Entry 4RND (X-ray diffraction, 3.18 A resolution); this record covers chains A and B of the 4 polymer chains in the assembly.

[Chain A]
Protein: V-type proton ATPase subunit D
Source organism: Saccharomyces cerevisiae S288c
Reference sequence: P32610 (VATD_YEAST); numbering as in UniProt (aligned over 1-256)
Chain sequence (256 residues; row label = number of the first residue in the row):
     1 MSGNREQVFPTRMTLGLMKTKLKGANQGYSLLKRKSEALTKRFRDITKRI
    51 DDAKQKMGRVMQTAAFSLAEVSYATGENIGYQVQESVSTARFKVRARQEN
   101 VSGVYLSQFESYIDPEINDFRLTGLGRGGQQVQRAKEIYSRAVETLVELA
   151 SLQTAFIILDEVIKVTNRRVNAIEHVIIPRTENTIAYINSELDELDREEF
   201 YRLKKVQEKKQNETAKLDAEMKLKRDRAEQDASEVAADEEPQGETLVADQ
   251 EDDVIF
Disordered / not traced: 1-26, 205-256
What the authors report for this chain:
  - conformationally variable residues (helix shift): A155, P179

[Chain B]
Protein: V-type proton ATPase subunit F
Source organism: Saccharomyces cerevisiae S288c
Reference sequence: P39111 (VATF_YEAST); residue numbers follow UniProt; this construct covers 1-118
Chain sequence (118 residues; numbered 1 to 118; the number before each row is that of its first residue):
     1 MAEKRTLIAVIADEDTTTGLLLAGIGQITPETQEKNFFVYQEGKTTKEEI
    51 TDKFNHFTEERDDIAILLINQHIAENIRARVDSFTNAFPAILEIPSKDHP
   101 YDPEKDSVLKRVRKLFGE
What the authors report for this chain:
  - conformationally variable residues (loop rearrangement): P95 to D106

[Interface between chain A and chain B]
Residue-residue contacts - 81 pairs, chain A then chain B:
  T47(A) - V108(B)
  T47(A) - L109(B)
  T47(A) - V112(B)
  K48(A) - V108(B)
  I50(A) - V112(B)  hydrophobic
  I50(A) - L115(B)  hydrophobic
  D51(A) - V108(B)
  D51(A) - R111(B)  salt bridge
  D51(A) - V112(B)
  K54(A) - Q71(B)  hydrogen bond
  K54(A) - D102(B)  salt bridge
  K54(A) - R111(B)  hydrogen bond (side chain-backbone)
  Q55(A) - Y101(B)
  Q55(A) - D102(B)  hydrogen bond
  G58(A) - P95(B)
  G58(A) - P100(B)
  R59(A) - Y101(B)  hydrogen bond
  M61(A) - L20(B)  hydrophobic
  Q62(A) - K97(B)
  Q62(A) - P100(B)
  F66(A) - K97(B)
  L68(A) - L22(B)  hydrophobic
  G80(A) - T18(B)
  V83(A) - T18(B)
  V83(A) - L21(B)  hydrophobic
  V83(A) - L22(B)  hydrophobic
  Q84(A) - L21(B)
  Q84(A) - F37(B)
  Q84(A) - V39(B)
  V87(A) - L21(B)  hydrophobic
  V87(A) - G26(B)
  V87(A) - Q27(B)
  V87(A) - I28(B)
  V87(A) - F37(B)  hydrophobic
  S88(A) - Q27(B)
  S88(A) - I28(B)  hydrogen bond (backbone-backbone)
  T89(A) - G26(B)
  T89(A) - Q27(B)  hydrogen bond
  A90(A) - G24(B)
  A90(A) - I25(B)
  A90(A) - G26(B)  hydrogen bond (backbone-backbone)
  A90(A) - Q27(B)  hydrogen bond (backbone-side chain)
  R91(A) - G24(B)  hydrogen bond (backbone-backbone)
  F92(A) - A23(B)
  F92(A) - G24(B)  hydrogen bond (backbone-backbone)
  F92(A) - I25(B)
  K93(A) - T6(B)
  K93(A) - Q27(B)  hydrogen bond
  V94(A) - R5(B)
  V94(A) - T6(B)  hydrogen bond (backbone-backbone)
  V94(A) - I8(B)  hydrophobic
  V94(A) - A65(B)  hydrophobic
  A96(A) - A2(B)
  A96(A) - R5(B)
  A96(A) - F88(B)  hydrophobic
  R97(A) - F88(B)
  S107(A) - A87(B)  hydrogen bond (side chain-backbone)
  S107(A) - F88(B)
  F109(A) - A65(B)
  F109(A) - I66(B)  hydrophobic
  F109(A) - F88(B)  hydrophobic
  F109(A) - A90(B)  hydrophobic
  F120(A) - L21(B)
  F120(A) - L22(B)
  K136(A) - L22(B)  hydrogen bond (side chain-backbone)
  Y139(A) - G19(B)
  Y139(A) - A23(B)
  S140(A) - A23(B)
  V143(A) - L20(B)  hydrophobic
  V143(A) - A23(B)  hydrophobic
  L146(A) - L68(B)  hydrophobic
  L146(A) - L92(B)
  L149(A) - F116(B)
  A150(A) - I66(B)  hydrophobic
  Q153(A) - A90(B)
  Q153(A) - I91(B)  hydrogen bond (side chain-backbone)
  Q153(A) - F116(B)  hydrogen bond (side chain-backbone)
  F156(A) - V112(B)  hydrophobic
  F156(A) - F116(B)  hydrophobic
  I157(A) - E118(B)
  D160(A) - R113(B)  salt bridge
Interface residues without a listed pair, chain A (43 interface residues in all): F43, A65, Q98, V147
Interface residues without a listed pair, chain B (42 interface residues in all): L7, E14, I94
From the paper, about this interface:
  - residue pairs: D51(A)-R111(B), K54(A)-D102(B), K93(A)-Q27(B) (hydrogen bond), D160(A)-R113(B)
  - interface residues, chain A: F43(A), T47(A), I50(A), K54(A), M61(A), L68(A), E85(A), F92(A), V94(A), A96(A), F109(A), V143(A), L146(A), L149(A), F156(A), I157(A)
  - interface residues, chain B: I8(B), G19(B), L20(B), L21(B), L22(B), G26(B), A65(B), I66(B), L68(B), A90(B), I91(B), L92(B), I94(B), D102(B)

[Summary]
43 residues of chain A face 42 of chain B across their interface; the contacts include 16 hydrogen bonds and 3
salt bridges. Polar pairs include D51(A)-R111(B), K54(A)-D102(B) and D160(A)-R113(B). The paper describes
contacts between D51(A) and R111(B), K54(A) and D102(B) and D160(A) and R113(B); a hydrogen bond between
K93(A) and Q27(B). The paper reports interface residues F43(A), T47(A) and I8(B) among others; conformational
variability at A155(A), P179(A) and P95(B).
Here chain A is V-type proton ATPase subunit D and chain B is V-type proton ATPase subunit F, both from
Saccharomyces cerevisiae S288c. Entry 4RND (Crystal Structure of the subunit DF-assembly of the eukaryotic
V-ATPase) was determined by X-ray diffraction.
